Entry 8F9U (X-ray diffraction, 1.70 A resolution); this record covers chains A and B of the 3 polymer chains in the assembly.

Chain A:
Molecule: Ky15.7 Antibody, heavy chain
From: Mus musculus
Notes: antibody fragment or engineered binder
Sequence (225 residues; numbered 1 to 216 plus 9 insertion-coded residues; the number before each row is that of its first residue; a row labelled like 82A-82C holds insertion residues (82A, then the next letters in order)):
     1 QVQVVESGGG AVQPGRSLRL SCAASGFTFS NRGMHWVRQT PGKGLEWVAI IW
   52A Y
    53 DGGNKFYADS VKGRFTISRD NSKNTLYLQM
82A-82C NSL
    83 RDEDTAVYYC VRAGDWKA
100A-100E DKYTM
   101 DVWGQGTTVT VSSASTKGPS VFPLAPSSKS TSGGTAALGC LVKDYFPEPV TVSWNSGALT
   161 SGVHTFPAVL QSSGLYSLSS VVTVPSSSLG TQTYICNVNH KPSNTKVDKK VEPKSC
Disulfide bonds: Cys22-Cys92, Cys140-Cys196

Chain B:
Molecule: Ky15.7 Antibody, light chain
From: Mus musculus
Notes: antibody fragment or engineered binder
Sequence (213 residues; each row starts with the number of its first residue; note: 1 number in that range is skipped by the numbering (no residue carries it; nothing is unmodelled there)):
     1 DIQMTQSPST LSASVGDRVT ITCRASQSIS SWLAWYQQKP GKAPKVLIYQ ASSLESGVPS
    61 RFSGSGSGTE FTLTISSLQP DDFATYYCQQ YNSY
    96 WTFGQGTKVE IKRTVAAPSV FIFPPSDEQL KSGTASVVCL LNNFYPREAK VQWKVDNALQ
   156 SGNSQESVTE QDSKDSTYSL SSTLTLSKAD YEKHKVYACE VTHQGLSSPV TKSFNRGEC
Disulfide bonds: Cys23-Cys88, Cys134-Cys194

Interface between chain A and chain B:
Cross-chain cystine bridges: Cys216(A)-Cys214(B)
Pairs across the interface (79; chain A residue first):
  His35(A) - Trp96(B)
  Gln39(A) - Gln38(B)  hydrogen bond
  Gln39(A) - Tyr87(B)  hydrogen bond
  Leu45(A) - Tyr87(B)  hydrophobic
  Leu45(A) - Phe98(B)
  Trp47(A) - Tyr94(B)  hydrophobic
  Trp47(A) - Trp96(B)
  Ile50(A) - Trp96(B)  hydrophobic
  Tyr91(A) - Gln38(B)  hydrogen bond
  Tyr91(A) - Lys42(B)
  Tyr91(A) - Ala43(B)  hydrophobic
  Trp98(A) - Tyr49(B)
  Trp98(A) - Glu55(B)  hydrogen bond
  Ala100(A) - Trp32(B)  hydrophobic
  Ala100(A) - Gln50(B)
  Asp100A(A) - Trp32(B)
  Lys100B(A) - Trp32(B)
  Lys100B(A) - Tyr91(B)
  Lys100B(A) - Asn92(B)  hydrogen bond (side chain-backbone)
  Tyr100C(A) - Tyr91(B)
  Tyr100C(A) - Trp96(B)  hydrogen bond (backbone-side chain)
  Thr100D(A) - Tyr36(B)  hydrogen bond
  Thr100D(A) - Gln89(B)  hydrogen bond
  Thr100D(A) - Tyr91(B)
  Thr100D(A) - Trp96(B)
  Met100E(A) - Tyr36(B)  hydrogen bond (backbone-side chain)
  Met100E(A) - Gln89(B)
  Met100E(A) - Trp96(B)  hydrophobic
  Asp101(A) - Val46(B)
  Trp103(A) - Tyr36(B)
  Trp103(A) - Ala43(B)  hydrophobic
  Trp103(A) - Pro44(B)
  Trp103(A) - Phe98(B)  hydrophobic
  Gly104(A) - Ala43(B)
  Val121(A) - Glu123(B)
  Phe122(A) - Ser121(B)
  Phe122(A) - Glu123(B)
  Phe122(A) - Gln124(B)
  Pro123(A) - Ser121(B)
  Pro123(A) - Glu123(B)
  Leu124(A) - Phe118(B)
  Leu124(A) - Val133(B)  hydrophobic
  Ala125(A) - Phe118(B)
  Lys129(A) - Phe116(B)
  Lys129(A) - Ile117(B)  hydrogen bond (backbone-backbone)
  Lys129(A) - Ser208(B)  hydrogen bond (side chain-backbone)
  Lys129(A) - Glu213(B)  salt bridge
  Ser130(A) - Phe116(B)
  Ser130(A) - Ile117(B)
  Ser130(A) - Phe118(B)
  Thr131(A) - Phe116(B)
  Ala137(A) - Phe116(B)  hydrophobic
  Ala137(A) - Phe118(B)
  Leu138(A) - Phe118(B)  hydrophobic
  Leu141(A) - Ser131(B)
  Lys143(A) - Gln124(B)
  Lys143(A) - Ser131(B)
  His164(A) - Asn137(B)  hydrogen bond
  His164(A) - Asn138(B)  hydrogen bond
  His164(A) - Ser174(B)  hydrogen bond
  Phe166(A) - Leu135(B)  hydrophobic
  Phe166(A) - Ser162(B)
  Phe166(A) - Thr164(B)
  Phe166(A) - Ser174(B)
  Phe166(A) - Leu175(B)
  Phe166(A) - Ser176(B)
  Pro167(A) - Ser162(B)  hydrogen bond (backbone-side chain)
  Pro167(A) - Val163(B)
  Val169(A) - Gln160(B)
  Val169(A) - Glu161(B)
  Val169(A) - Ser162(B)
  Leu170(A) - Gln160(B)  hydrogen bond (backbone-side chain)
  Gln171(A) - Gln160(B)
  Val181(A) - Leu135(B)  hydrophobic
  Thr183(A) - Asn137(B)
  Lys214(A) - Asp122(B)  salt bridge
  Lys214(A) - Cys214(B)  hydrogen bond (side chain-backbone)
  Cys216(A) - Glu213(B)
  Cys216(A) - Cys214(B)  disulfide
Also at the interface, not in a pair above, chain A (46 interface residues in all): Val37, Phe58, Lys99, Gln105, Ser132, Thr135, Ser179, Lys209
Also at the interface, not in a pair above, chain B (45 interface residues in all): Ser127, Thr129, Asp167, Lys207, Phe209

In short:
Chain A and chain B form an interface of 46 and 45 residues respectively, with 1 disulfide bond, 17 hydrogen
bonds and 2 salt bridges. Polar contacts include Lys129(A)-Glu213(B), Lys214(A)-Asp122(B) and
Gln39(A)-Gln38(B).
Chain A is Ky15.7 Antibody, heavy chain and chain B is Ky15.7 Antibody, light chain, both from Mus musculus;
the structure, Crystal structure of Ky15.7 Fab in complex with circumsporozoite protein NPDP peptide, was
determined by X-ray diffraction, deposited together with 8F95, 8F9E, 8F9F, 8F9S, 8F9T, 8FA6 and 11 further
entries.
